Entry 9NNI (X-ray diffraction, 1.70 A resolution); this record covers chain A.

# Chain A
Molecule: Cholesterol 24-hydroxylase
Source organism: Homo sapiens
Notes: EC 1.14.14.25
Reference sequence: Q9Y6A2 (CP46A_HUMAN); residue numbers follow UniProt; this construct covers 28-494
Sequence (474 residues; row label = number of the first residue in the row):
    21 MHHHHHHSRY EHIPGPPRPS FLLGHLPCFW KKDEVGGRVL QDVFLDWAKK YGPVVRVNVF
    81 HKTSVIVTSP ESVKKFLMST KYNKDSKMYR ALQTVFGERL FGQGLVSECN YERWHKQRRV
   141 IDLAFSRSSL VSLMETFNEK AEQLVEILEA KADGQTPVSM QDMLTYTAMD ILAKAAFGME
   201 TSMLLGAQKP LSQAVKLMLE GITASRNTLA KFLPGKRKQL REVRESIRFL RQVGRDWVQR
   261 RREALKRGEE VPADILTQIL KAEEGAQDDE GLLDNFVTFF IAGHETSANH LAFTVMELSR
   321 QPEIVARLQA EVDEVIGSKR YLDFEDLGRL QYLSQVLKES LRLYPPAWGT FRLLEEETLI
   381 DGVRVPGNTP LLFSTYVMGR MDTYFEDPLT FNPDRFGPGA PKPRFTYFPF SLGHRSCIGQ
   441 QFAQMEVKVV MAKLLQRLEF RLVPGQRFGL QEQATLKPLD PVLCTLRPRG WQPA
Unresolved in the structure: 21-27, 38-56, 228-235, 492-494
Sequence notes: initiating methionine (21); expression tag (22-27)
Bound ions: heme Fe: C437 (together with A1BZC)
Residues lining bound ligands:
  - A1BZC (cyclopropyl[(4M)-4-(1,3-oxazol-5-yl)-6-(trifluoromethyl)-1H-indol-1-yl]methanone): F80, M108, Y109, L112, F121, V126, L219, I222, R226, I301, A302, E305, T306, A367, W368, F371, C437, A474, T475
  - heme (HEM): K104, Y109, L125, V126, W134, R138, F145, L192, I275, T298, F299, A302, G303, T306, S307, H310, L361, P366, A367, G369, T370, R372, P429, F430, S431, R435, S436, C437, I438, G439, F442, A443, E446
Swiss-Prot annotation at these positions:
  - binding site (heme): C437

# In short
Ligands of chain A: heme and compound A1BZC. Curated annotation (UniProt) lists heme-binding residue C437.
Chain A is Cholesterol 24-hydroxylase (Homo sapiens); the structure, Crystal structure of CYP46A1 with
cyclopropyl[(4M)-4-(1,3-oxazol-5-yl)-6-(trifluoromethyl)-1H-indol-1-yl]methanone (compound 2b), was determined
by X-ray diffraction (same publication as 9NNA and 9NNE).
